7M4L - chains A and T of the 4 polymer chains in the assembly; structure by X-ray diffraction, 1.70 A resolution.

Chain A:
Protein: DNA polymerase lambda
Organism: Homo sapiens
Notes: EC 2.7.7.7, 4.2.99.-
Reference sequence: Q9UGP5 (DPOLL_HUMAN); aligned to UniProt positions 242-575 over residues 242-575
Chain sequence (329 residues; numbered 242 to 575; 5 numbers in that range are skipped by the numbering (no residue carries them; nothing is unmodelled there); the number before each row is that of its first residue):
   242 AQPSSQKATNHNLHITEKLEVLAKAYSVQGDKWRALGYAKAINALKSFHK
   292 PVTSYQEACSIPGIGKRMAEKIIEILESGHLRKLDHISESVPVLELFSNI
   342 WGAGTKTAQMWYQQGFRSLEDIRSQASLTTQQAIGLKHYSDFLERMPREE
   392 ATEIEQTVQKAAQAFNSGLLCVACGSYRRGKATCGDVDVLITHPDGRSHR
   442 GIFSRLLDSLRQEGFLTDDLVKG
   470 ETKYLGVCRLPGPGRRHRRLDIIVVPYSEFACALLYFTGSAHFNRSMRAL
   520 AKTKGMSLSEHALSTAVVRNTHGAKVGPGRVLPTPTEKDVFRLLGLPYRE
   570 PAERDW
Unresolved in the structure: 242-250
Differences from the reference sequence: conflict Lys463 (Ser in Q9UGP5), Gly464 (Gln in Q9UGP5), Thr471 (Glu466 in Q9UGP5); engineered mutation Ala543 (Cys in Q9UGP5)
Metal / ion sites: Na+ site 1: Cys300, Ile302, Ile305 (shared with 1 residue of chain D); Na+ site 2: Ser339, Ile341, Ala344 (shared with 1 residue of chain P); Mn2+ site 1: Asp382, His486; Mn2+ site 2: Asp427, Asp429 (together with pyrophosphate) (shared with 1 residue of chain P); Mn2+ site 3: Asp427, Asp429, Asp490 (shared with 1 residue of chain P)
Small-molecule neighbours: pyrophosphate (PPV): Arg386, Gly416, Ser417, Arg420, Cys425, Gly426, Asp427, Asp429

Chain T:
Molecule: 11-nt DNA strand
Sequence (11 nucleotides; row label = number of the first residue in the row):
     1 CGGCAGTACTG

Interface between chain A and chain T:
Residue-residue contacts - 28 pairs, chain A then chain T:
  Trp274(A) with DC4(T), stacking on the base
  Thr371(A) with DG11(T), phosphate contact
  Gln372(A) with DT10(T), sugar contact
  Val462(A) with DC9(T), phosphate contact; DT10(T), phosphate contact
  Lys463(A) with DT10(T), hydrogen bond to the phosphate
  Gly464(A) with DC9(T), phosphate contact
  Glu470(A) with DC9(T), hydrogen bond to the phosphate
  Thr471(A) with DA8(T), hydrogen bond to the phosphate; DC9(T), hydrogen bond to the phosphate
  Lys472(A) with DA8(T), hydrogen bond to the sugar; DC9(T), hydrogen bond to the phosphate
  Tyr505(A) with DG6(T), base contact
  Arg514(A) with DA5(T), salt bridge to the phosphate
  Arg517(A) with DA5(T), hydrogen bond to the base; DG6(T), hydrogen bond to the base
  Ala518(A) with DA5(T), sugar contact
  Lys521(A) with DC4(T), salt bridge to the phosphate; DG6(T), salt bridge to the phosphate
  Leu527(A) with DG6(T), sugar contact
  Ser528(A) with DG6(T), phosphate contact; DT7(T), sugar contact
  Glu529(A) with DG6(T), base contact; DT7(T), sugar contact
  His530(A) with DT7(T), hydrogen bond to the phosphate; DA8(T), salt bridge to the phosphate
  Arg538(A) with DG6(T), salt bridge to the phosphate
  His541(A) with DG3(T), phosphate contact
Also at the interface, not in a pair above, chain A (24 interface residues in all): Leu277, Leu461, Ser526, Thr540

Overview:
Chain A and chain T form an interface of 24 and 9 residues respectively, with 9 hydrogen bonds, 5 salt bridges
and 1 aromatic stacking contact. Polar contacts include Arg517(A)-DA5(T), Arg517(A)-DG6(T) and
Lys472(A)-DA8(T). Ligands of chain A: pyrophosphate.
Chain A is DNA polymerase lambda (Homo sapiens) and chain T is an 11-nt DNA strand; the structure, DNA
Polymerase Lambda, TTPaS:At Mn2+ Product State Ternary Complex, 60 min, was determined by X-ray diffraction,
deposited together with 7M43, 7M44, 7M45, 7M46, 7M47, 7M48 and 12 further entries.
